6D28 - chain A; structure by X-ray diffraction, 1.75 A resolution.

== Chain A ==
Protein: Endoplasmin
Source organism: Canis lupus familiaris
Reference sequence: P41148 (ENPL_CANLF); residues 69-337 here = UniProt positions 69-337
Sequence (273 residues; each row starts with the number of its first residue):
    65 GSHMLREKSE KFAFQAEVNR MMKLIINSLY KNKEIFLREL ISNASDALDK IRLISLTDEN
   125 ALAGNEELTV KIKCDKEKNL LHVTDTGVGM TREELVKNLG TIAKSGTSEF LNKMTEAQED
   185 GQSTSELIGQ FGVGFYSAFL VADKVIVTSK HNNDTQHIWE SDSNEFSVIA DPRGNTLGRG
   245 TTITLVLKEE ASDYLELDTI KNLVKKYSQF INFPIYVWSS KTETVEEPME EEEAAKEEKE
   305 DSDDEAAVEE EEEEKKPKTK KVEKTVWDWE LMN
Not modelled in the structure: 65-71, 287-327
Differences from the reference sequence: expression tag (65-68)
Ligand contacts: N-ethyl-5'-carboxamido adenosine (NEC): N107, A108, A111, D149, V152, G153, M154, N162, L163, G196, V197, F199, Y200, T245
Curated features (UniProtKB/Swiss-Prot):
  - binding site (ATP): N107, D149, N162, F199
  - modified residue: K168 (N6-(2-hydroxyisobutyryl)lysine), S172 (Phosphoserine), T288 (Phosphothreonine), S306 (Phosphoserine)
  - glycosylation (N-linked (GlcNAc...) asparagine): N107, N217
  - mutagenesis: E103 (E103A: Loss of ATPase activity)

== Overview ==
Chain A binds N-ethyl-5'-carboxamido adenosine. UniProt lists 4 ATP-binding residues and one mutagenesis site.
Chain A is Endoplasmin (Canis lupus familiaris); the structure, Crystal Structure of the N-domain of the ER
Hsp90 chaperone GRP94 in complex with the specific ..., was determined by X-ray diffraction, deposited
together with 1U2O, 1QY8 and 1QYE.
